1AT6 - chain A; structure by X-ray diffraction, 1.80 A resolution.

== Chain A ==
Molecule: Lysozyme
From: Gallus gallus
Notes: EC 3.2.1.17
UniProtKB: P00698 (LYC_CHICK); residues 1-129 here correspond to UniProt positions 19-147 (UniProt number = residue number + 18)
Sequence (129 residues; numbered 1 to 129; the number before each row is that of its first residue):
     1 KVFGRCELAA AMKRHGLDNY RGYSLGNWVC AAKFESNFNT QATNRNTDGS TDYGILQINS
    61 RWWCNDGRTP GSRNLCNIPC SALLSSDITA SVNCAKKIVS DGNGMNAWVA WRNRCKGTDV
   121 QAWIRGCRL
Modified positions: Asp101 (beta-L-aspartic acid; IAS)
Disulfide bonds: Cys6-Cys127, Cys30-Cys115, Cys64-Cys80, Cys76-Cys94

== In short ==
Chain A is Lysozyme (Gallus gallus); the structure, Hen egg white lysozyme with a isoaspartate residue, was
determined by X-ray diffraction (same publication as 1AT5).
